9FYZ - chain A; structure by X-ray diffraction, 2.43 A resolution.

# Chain A
Name: Neopullulanase SusA
From: Bacteroides thetaiotaomicron
Notes: EC 3.2.1.135
UniProtKB: Q8A1G0 (SUSA_BACTN); numbering as in UniProt (aligned over 22-617)
Amino-acid sequence (610 residues; row label = number of the first residue in the row):
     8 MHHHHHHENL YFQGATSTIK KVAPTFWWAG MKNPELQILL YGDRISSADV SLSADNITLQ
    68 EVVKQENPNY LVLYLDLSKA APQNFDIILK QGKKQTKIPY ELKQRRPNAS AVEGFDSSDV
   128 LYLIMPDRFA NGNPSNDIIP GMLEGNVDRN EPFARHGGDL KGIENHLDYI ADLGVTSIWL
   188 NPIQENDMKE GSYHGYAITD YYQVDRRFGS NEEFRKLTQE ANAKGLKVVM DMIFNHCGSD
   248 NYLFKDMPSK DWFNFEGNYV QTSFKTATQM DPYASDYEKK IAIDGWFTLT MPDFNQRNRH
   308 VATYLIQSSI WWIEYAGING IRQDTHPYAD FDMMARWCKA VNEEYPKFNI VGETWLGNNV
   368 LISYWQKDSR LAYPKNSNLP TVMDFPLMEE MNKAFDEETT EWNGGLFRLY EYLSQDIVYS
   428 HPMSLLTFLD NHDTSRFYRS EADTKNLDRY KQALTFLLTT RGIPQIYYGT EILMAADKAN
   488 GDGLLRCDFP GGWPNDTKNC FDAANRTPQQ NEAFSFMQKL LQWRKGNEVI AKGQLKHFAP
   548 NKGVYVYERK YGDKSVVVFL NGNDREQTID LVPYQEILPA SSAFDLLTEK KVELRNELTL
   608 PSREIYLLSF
Disordered / not traced: 8-23
Differences from the reference sequence: initiating methionine (8); expression tag (9-21)
UniProt features mapped onto this chain:
  - active site: Asp331, Glu360
  - binding site (Ca(2+)): Asn138, Asn143, Asp144, Gly164, Asp166
  - site: Asp440 (Transition state stabilizer)
Glycans and other covalent adducts: (1S,4S,5R)-6-(hydroxymethyl)cyclohexane-1,2,3,4,5-pentol (PBW) linked to Asp331
Ion coordination: Ca2+ site 1: Asn138, Asn140, Asn143, Asp144, Gly164, Asp166; Ca2+ site 2: Asn242, Ile290, Asp300, Tyr335
Residues lining bound ligands:
  - alpha-D-glucopyranose / octan-1-ol / PBW: Glu197, Gly198, His201, Tyr203, His243, Phe294, Thr295, Thr297, Met298, Arg329, Thr332, Glu360, His439, Asp440, Asp489, Arg493
  - PBW ((1S,4S,5R)-6-(hydroxymethyl)cyclohexane-1,2,3,4,5-pentol): Tyr203, His243, Phe294, Met298, Arg329, Thr332, Glu360, His439, Asp440, Arg493

# In short
Ligands of chain A: alpha-D-glucopyranose / octan-1-ol / PBW. Compound PBW is covalently linked to Asp331.
Asn138, Asn140, Asn143, Asp144, Gly164 and Asp166 coordinate Ca2+ site 1. UniProt lists active-site residues
Asp331 and Glu360 and 5 Ca2+-binding residues.
Chain A is Neopullulanase SusA (Bacteroides thetaiotaomicron); the structure, Crystal structure of SusA
amylase from Bacteroides thetaiotaomicron covalently bound to alpha-1,6 branched pseudo-trisaccharide
activity-based probe, was determined by X-ray diffraction together with 9FZ0, 9FZ2 and 9FZ3 from the same
study.
